Entry 2Z55 (X-ray diffraction, 2.50 A resolution); this record covers chain A.

[Chain A]
Name: Archaerhodopsin-2
From: Halobacterium sp. AUS-2
Notes: fragment: archaerhodopsin-2
UniProtKB: P29563 (BACR2_HALS2); residues 1-253 here correspond to UniProt positions 7-259 (UniProt number = residue number + 6)
Chain sequence (253 residues; row label = number of the first residue in the row):
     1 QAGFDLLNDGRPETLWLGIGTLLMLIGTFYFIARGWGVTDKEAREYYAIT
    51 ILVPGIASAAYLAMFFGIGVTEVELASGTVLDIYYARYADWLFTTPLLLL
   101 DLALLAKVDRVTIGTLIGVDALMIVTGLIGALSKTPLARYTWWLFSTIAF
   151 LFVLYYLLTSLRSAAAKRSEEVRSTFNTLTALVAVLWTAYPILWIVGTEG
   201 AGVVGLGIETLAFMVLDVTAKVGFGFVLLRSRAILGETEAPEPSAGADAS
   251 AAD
Not modelled in the structure: 243-253
Covalent attachments: retinal (RET) linked to K221
Residues lining bound ligands:
  - bacterioruberin (22B): L6, L7, L25, T28, F29, I32, G35, W36, R44, Y47, A48, I51, L52, G55, V111, T112, T115, V119, L122, L137, T141, L144, F145, I148, F152, Y156, S160
  - beta-D-galactopyranose / alpha-D-glucopyranose / 2,3-di-phytanyl-glycerol / alpha-D-mannopyranose: L52, I56, A59, A60, A63, F66, G67, I68, G69, V70, T71, E72, Y85, A89, L92, F93, L97, G118, A121, L122, V125, L128, I129, L132, K134, T135
  - 2,3-di-phytanyl-glycerol (L2P): L52, I56, A59, A60, A63, I68, G69, T71, Y85, A89, L92, F93, L97, G118, A121, L122, V125, L128, I129, L132
  - retinal (RET): Y88, W91, T94, T95, M123, G127, W143, S146, T147, F150, W187, Y190, P191, W194, D217, A220
UniProt features mapped onto this chain:
  - modified residue: Q1 (Pyrrolidone carboxylic acid), K221 (N6-(retinylidene)lysine)

[In short]
Bound to chain A: bacterioruberin, 2,3-di-phytanyl-glycerol and beta-D-galactopyranose / alpha-D-glucopyranose
/ 2,3-di-phytanyl-glycerol / alpha-D-mannopyranose. Retinal is covalently linked to K221.
Chain A is Archaerhodopsin-2 (Halobacterium sp. AUS-2); the structure, Bacterioruberin in the trimeric
structure of archaerhodopsin-2, was determined by X-ray diffraction.
